3MKV - chains F and H of the 8 polymer chains in the assembly; structure by X-ray diffraction, 2.40 A resolution.

[Chain F (and H)]
Name: Putative amidohydrolase
Notes: chain H of this document is another copy of the same molecule, construct and numbering; everything in this record applies to it too
Sequence (426 residues; row label = number of the first residue in the row; numbers below 1 keep their minus sign (Met-1 is residue -1)):
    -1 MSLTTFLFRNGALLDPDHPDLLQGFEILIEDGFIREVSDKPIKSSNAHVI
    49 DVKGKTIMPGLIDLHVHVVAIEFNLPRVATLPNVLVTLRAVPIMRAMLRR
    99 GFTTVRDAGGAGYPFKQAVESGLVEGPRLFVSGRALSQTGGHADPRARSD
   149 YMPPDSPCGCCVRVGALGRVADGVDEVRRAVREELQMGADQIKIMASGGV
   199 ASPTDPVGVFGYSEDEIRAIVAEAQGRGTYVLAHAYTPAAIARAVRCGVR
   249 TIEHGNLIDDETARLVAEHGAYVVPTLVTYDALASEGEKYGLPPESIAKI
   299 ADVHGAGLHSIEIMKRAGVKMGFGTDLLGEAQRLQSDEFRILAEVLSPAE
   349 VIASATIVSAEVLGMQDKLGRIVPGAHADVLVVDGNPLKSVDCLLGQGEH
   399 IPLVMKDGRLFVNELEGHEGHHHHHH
Not modelled in the structure: -1 to 1, 415-424
Modified residues: Lys191 (lysine nz-carboxylic acid; KCX)
Metal / ion sites: Zn2+ site 1: His63, His65, Lys191; Zn2+ site 2: Lys191, His232, His252
Residues lining bound ligands: carbonate ion (CO3): His140, Gly197, Val198, Ala199, His232, Tyr234, Tyr278, Asp324
What the authors report for this chain:
  - post-translational modification sites: Lys191

[Chain F / chain H interface]
Residue-residue contacts (19; chain F residue first):
  Thr78(F) - Ser147(H)  hydrogen bond (backbone-side chain)
  Thr78(F) - Tyr149(H)
  Leu79(F) - Ser147(H)
  Pro80(F) - Ser147(H)
  Pro80(F) - Asp148(H)
  Asn81(F) - Asp148(H)  hydrogen bond (backbone-side chain)
  Ser147(F) - Thr78(H)  hydrogen bond (side chain-backbone)
  Ser147(F) - Leu79(H)
  Ser147(F) - Pro80(H)
  Ser147(F) - Arg161(H)
  Asp148(F) - Pro80(H)
  Asp148(F) - Asn81(H)  hydrogen bond (side chain-backbone)
  Asp148(F) - Arg161(H)  salt bridge
  Tyr149(F) - Thr78(H)
  Tyr149(F) - Arg161(H)
  Pro155(F) - Tyr149(H)  hydrophobic
  Arg161(F) - Ser147(H)
  Arg161(F) - Asp148(H)  salt bridge
  Arg161(F) - Tyr149(H)
Interface residues without a listed pair, chain H (9 interface residues in all): Pro155

[In short]
Chain F and chain H each contribute 9 residues to their interface; the contacts include 4 hydrogen bonds and 2
salt bridges. Polar contacts include Asp148(F)-Arg161(H), Thr78(F)-Ser147(H) and Asn81(F)-Asp148(H). Bound to
chain F: carbonate ion. The Zn2+ site 1 is built by His63(F), His65(F) and Lys191(F). The paper reports a
modification site at Lys191(F).
Both chains are Putative amidohydrolase. Entry 3MKV (Crystal structure of amidohydrolase eaj56179) was
determined by X-ray diffraction, deposited together with 3N2C and 3FEQ.
